4G7H - chains A and C of the 8 polymer chains in the assembly; structure by X-ray diffraction, 2.90 A resolution.

Chain A:
Molecule: DNA-directed RNA polymerase subunit alpha
Source organism: Thermus thermophilus
Notes: EC 2.7.7.6
UniProtKB: Q5SHR6 (RPOA_THET8); residues 1-315 here = UniProt positions 1-315
Chain sequence (315 residues; numbered 1 to 315; the number before each row is that of its first residue):
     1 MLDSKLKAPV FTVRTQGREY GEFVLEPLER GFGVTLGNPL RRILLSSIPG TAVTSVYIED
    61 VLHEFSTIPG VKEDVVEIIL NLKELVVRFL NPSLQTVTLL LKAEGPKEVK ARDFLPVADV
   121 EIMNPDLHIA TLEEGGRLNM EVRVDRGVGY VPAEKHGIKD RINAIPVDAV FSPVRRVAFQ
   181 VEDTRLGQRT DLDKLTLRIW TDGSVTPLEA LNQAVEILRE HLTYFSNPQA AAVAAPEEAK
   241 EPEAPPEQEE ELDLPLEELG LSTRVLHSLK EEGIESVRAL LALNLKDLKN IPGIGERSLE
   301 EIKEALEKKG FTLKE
Disordered / not traced: 1-3, 230-315

Chain C:
Molecule: DNA-directed RNA polymerase subunit beta
Source organism: Thermus thermophilus
Notes: EC 2.7.7.6
UniProtKB: Q8RQE9 (RPOB_THET8); numbering as in UniProt (aligned over 1-1119)
Chain sequence (1119 residues; numbered 1 to 1119; the number before each row is that of its first residue):
     1 MEIKRFGRIR EVIPLPPLTE IQVESYRRAL QADVPPEKRE NVGIQAAFRE TFPIEEEDKG
    61 KGGLVLDFLE YRLGEPPFPQ DECREKDLTY QAPLYARLQL IHKDTGLIKE DEVFLGHIPL
   121 MTEDGSFIIN GADRVIVSQI HRSPGVYFTP DPARPGRYIA SIIPLPKRGP WIDLEVEPNG
   181 VVSMKVNKRK FPLVLLLRVL GYDQETLARE LGAYGELVQG LMDESVFAMR PEEALIRLFT
   241 LLRPGDPPKR DKAVAYVYGL IADPRRYDLG EAGRYKAEEK LGIRLSGRTL ARFEDGEFKD
   301 EVFLPTLRYL FALTAGVPGH EVDDIDHLGN RRIRTVGELM TDQFRVGLAR LARGVRERML
   361 MGSEDSLTPA KLVNSRPLEA AIREFFSRSQ LSQFKDETNP LSSLRHKRRI SALGPGGLTR
   421 ERAGFDVRDV HRTHYGRICP VETPEGANIG LITSLAAYAR VDELGFIRTP YRRVVGGVVT
   481 DEVVYMTATE EDRYTIAQAN TPLEGNRIAA ERVVARRKGE PVIVSPEEVE FMDVSPKQVF
   541 SVNTNLIPFL EHDDANRALM GSNMQTQAVP LIRAQAPVVM TGLEERVVRD SLAALYAEED
   601 GEVAKVDGNR IVVRYEDGRL VEYPLRRFYR SNQGTALDQR PRVVVGQRVR KGDLLADGPA
   661 SENGFLALGQ NVLVAIMPFD GYNFEDAIVI SEELLKRDFY TSIHIERYEI EARDTKLGPE
   721 RITRDIPHLS EAALRDLDEE GVVRIGAEVK PGDILVGRTS FKGESEPTPE ERLLRSIFGE
   781 KARDVKDTSL RVPPGEGGIV VRTVRLRRGD PGVELKPGVR EVVRVYVAQK RKLQVGDKLA
   841 NRHGNKGVVA KILPVEDMPH LPDGTPVDVI LNPLGVPSRM NLGQILETHL GLAGYFLGQR
   901 YISPIFDGAK EPEIKELLAQ AFEVYFGKRK GEGFGVDKRE VEVLRRAEKL GLVTPGKTPE
   961 EQLKELFLQG KVVLYDGRTG EPIEGPIVVG QMFIMKLYHM VEDKMHARST GPYSLITQQP
  1021 LGGKAQFGGQ RFGEMEVWAL EAYGAAHTLQ EMLTLKSDDI EGRNAAYEAI IKGEDVPEPS
  1081 VPESFRVLVK ELQALALDVQ TLDEKDNPVD IFEGLASKR
Disordered / not traced: 57-63, 1119

How chain A and chain C interact:
Contacting residue pairs (75; chain A residue first):
  E22(A) with F934(C)
  N38(A) with G977(C), hydrogen bond (side chain-backbone); R978(C), hydrogen bond (side chain-backbone); T979(C), hydrogen bond (side chain-backbone); G980(C), hydrogen bond (side chain-backbone)
  R41(A) with H860(C), hydrogen bond; G864(C), hydrogen bond (side chain-backbone)
  R42(A) with E856(C), hydrogen bond (side chain-backbone); D857(C), salt bridge; G977(C), hydrogen bond (side chain-backbone); R978(C)
  S46(A) with E856(C)
  L62(A) with I745(C), hydrophobic; G746(C)
  H63(A) with I745(C); G746(C); I799(C); V800(C); V801(C)
  E64(A) with K830(C), salt bridge
  F65(A) with F628(C); I703(C), hydrophobic; V801(C), hydrophobic; K830(C)
  T67(A) with G608(C); N609(C), hydrogen bond
  I68(A) with D607(C)
  P69(A) with D607(C)
  G70(A) with D607(C), hydrogen bond (backbone-side chain)
  V71(A) with D607(C), hydrogen bond (backbone-side chain); G608(C), hydrogen bond (backbone-backbone)
  K72(A) with V606(C); G608(C); P641(C); V643(C), hydrogen bond (side chain-backbone)
  D74(A) with R627(C), salt bridge; R640(C)
  L80(A) with R573(C); D698(C)
  K83(A) with K696(C), hydrogen bond (side chain-backbone); D698(C), salt bridge
  E133(A) with K605(C); V606(C), hydrogen bond (side chain-backbone); D607(C); R610(C), salt bridge; V645(C)
  Y150(A) with L695(C); K696(C); K832(C)
  I162(A) with R744(C)
  D168(A) with D698(C); K832(C), salt bridge
  R176(A) with D863(C), hydrogen bond (side chain-backbone); G864(C)
  V177(A) with G864(C)
  A178(A) with P862(C); D863(C); G864(C)
  F179(A) with D937(C); R939(C), hydrogen bond (backbone-side chain)
  Q180(A) with R929(C), hydrogen bond; F934(C); G935(C), hydrogen bond (side chain-backbone); D937(C)
  V181(A) with D937(C), hydrogen bond (backbone-side chain); K938(C), hydrogen bond (backbone-backbone)
  E182(A) with F934(C); G935(C), hydrogen bond (side chain-backbone)
  D183(A) with K938(C), salt bridge
  D191(A) with K938(C), salt bridge
  L192(A) with K938(C), hydrogen bond (backbone-side chain)
  D193(A) with K938(C), salt bridge
  T196(A) with F934(C)
  R198(A) with E932(C), salt bridge; F934(C)
Also at the interface, not in a pair above, chain A (43 interface residues in all): R30, V34, L45, S66, V76, E154, V170, W200
Also at the interface, not in a pair above, chain C (51 interface residues in all): I572, R642, E692, A828, Q829, V855, T865, V936, D976

In short:
Chain A and chain C form an interface of 43 and 51 residues respectively; the contacts include 23 hydrogen
bonds and 10 salt bridges. Polar contacts include R42(A)-D857(C), E64(A)-K830(C) and D74(A)-R627(C).
Chain A is DNA-directed RNA polymerase subunit alpha and chain C is DNA-directed RNA polymerase subunit beta,
both from Thermus thermophilus; the structure, Crystal structure of Thermus thermophilus transcription
initiation complex, was determined by X-ray diffraction (same publication as 4G7O and 4G7Z).
